Entry 6RF8 (electron microscopy, 3.80 A resolution); this record covers chains N and A of the 5 polymer chains in the assembly.

[Chain N]
Name: Neuronal migration protein doublecortin
Source organism: Homo sapiens
UniProtKB: O43602 (DCX_HUMAN); numbering as in UniProt (aligned over 44-142)
Chain sequence (99 residues; row label = number of the first residue in the row):
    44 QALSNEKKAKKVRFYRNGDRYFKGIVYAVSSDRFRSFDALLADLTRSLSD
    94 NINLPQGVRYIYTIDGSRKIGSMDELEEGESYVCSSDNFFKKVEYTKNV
Curated features (UniProtKB/Swiss-Prot):
  - modified residue: Ser-47 (Phosphoserine), Tyr-70 (Phosphotyrosine), Ser-74 (Phosphoserine), Ser-90 (Phosphoserine), Ser-110 (Phosphoserine), Ser-115 (Phosphoserine)
  - natural variant: Ser-47 (S47R: In LISX1 and SBHX), Lys-50 (K50N: In SBHX), Arg-59 (R59H: In SBHX; R59L: In LISX1 and SBHX), Asn-60 (N60D: In LISX1), Asp-62 (D62N: In LISX1 and SBHX), Gly-67 (G67E: In SBHX), Ala-71 (A71S: In LISX1), Arg-78 (R78H: In SBH; R78L: In SBHX), Asp-86 (D86H: In SBHX), Arg-89 (R89G: In SBHX), Leu-97 (L97R: In SBHX), Gly-100 (G100A: In LISX1 and SBHX), 3 further natural variant entries in UniProt

[Chain A]
Name: Tubulin alpha-1B chain
Source organism: Bos taurus
UniProtKB: P81947 (TBA1B_BOVIN); residue numbers follow UniProt; this construct covers 1-37, 47-441
Chain sequence (432 residues; each row starts with the number of its first residue; note: 9 numbers in that range are skipped by the numbering (no residue carries them; nothing is unmodelled there)):
     1 MRECISIHVGQAGVQIGNACWELYCLEHGIQPDGQMP
    47 DSFNTFFSETGAGKHVPRAVFVDLEPTVIDEVRTGTYRQLFHPEQLITGK
    97 EDAANNYARGHYTIGKEIIDLVLDRIRKLADQCTGLQGFLVFHSFGGGTG
   147 SGFTSLLMERLSVDYGKKSKLEFSIYPAPQVSTAVVEPYNSILTTHTTLE
   197 HSDCAFMVDNEAIYDICRRNLDIERPTYTNLNRLISQIVSSITASLRFDG
   247 ALNVDLTEFQTNLVPYPRIHFPLATYAPVISAEKAYHEQLSVAEITNACF
   297 EPANQMVKCDPRHGKYMACCLLYRGDVVPKDVNAAIATIKTKRSIQFVDW
   347 CPTGFKVGINYQPPTVVPGGDLAKVQRAVCMLSNTTAIAEAWARLDHKFD
   397 LMYAKRAFVHWYVGEGMEEGEFSEAREDMAALEKDYEEVGVDSVE
Residues lining bound ligands: GTP (guanosine-5'-triphosphate): Gly-10, Gln-11, Ala-12, Gln-15, Ile-16, Asp-69, Glu-71, Asp-98, Ala-99, Ala-100, Asn-101, Ser-140, Gly-142, Gly-143, Gly-144, Thr-145, Gly-146, Ile-171, Thr-179, Asn-206, Tyr-224, Asn-228, Ile-231

[Interface between chain N and chain A]
Residue-residue contacts - 9 pairs, chain N then chain A:
  Gln-44(N) / Lys-430(A)
  Gln-44(N) / Asp-431(A)
  Gln-44(N) / Glu-434(A)
  Ala-45(N) / Glu-434(A)  hydrogen bond (backbone-side chain)
  Ser-47(N) / Pro-263(A)
  Arg-78(N) / Ser-158(A)  hydrogen bond
  Arg-78(N) / Val-159(A)
  Arg-78(N) / Glu-196(A)
  Ala-82(N) / Val-159(A)
Interface residues without a listed pair, chain N (9 interface residues in all): Lys-50, Arg-76, Ser-79, Asp-86
Interface residues without a listed pair, chain A (13 interface residues in all): Asp-160, Tyr-161, Gly-162, Lys-163, His-197, Tyr-262

[Overview]
9 residues of chain N and 13 residues of chain A are in contact; the contacts include 2 hydrogen bonds. Polar
contacts include Ala-45(N)/Glu-434(A) and Arg-78(N)/Ser-158(A). Ligands of chain A: GTP.
Here chain N is Neuronal migration protein doublecortin (Homo sapiens) and chain A is Tubulin alpha-1B chain
(Bos taurus). Entry 6RF8 (Cryo-EM structure of the N-terminal DC repeat (NDC) of NDC-NDC chimera (human
sequence) bound to 13-protofilament ...) was determined by electron microscopy.
